PDB entry 7ZN2 | electron microscopy, 4.29 A resolution (low resolution: residue-level contacts below are approximate; hydrogen-bond / salt-bridge calls are withheld) | chains I and H of the 36 polymer chains in the assembly

Chain I (and H):
Protein: Minor tail protein
Source organism: Escherichia phage T5
Notes: chain H of this document is another copy of the same molecule, construct and numbering; everything in this record applies to it too
UniProtKB: Q6QGE3 (TAIL1_BPT5); numbering as in UniProt (aligned over 1-298)
Sequence (298 residues; row label = number of the first residue in the row):
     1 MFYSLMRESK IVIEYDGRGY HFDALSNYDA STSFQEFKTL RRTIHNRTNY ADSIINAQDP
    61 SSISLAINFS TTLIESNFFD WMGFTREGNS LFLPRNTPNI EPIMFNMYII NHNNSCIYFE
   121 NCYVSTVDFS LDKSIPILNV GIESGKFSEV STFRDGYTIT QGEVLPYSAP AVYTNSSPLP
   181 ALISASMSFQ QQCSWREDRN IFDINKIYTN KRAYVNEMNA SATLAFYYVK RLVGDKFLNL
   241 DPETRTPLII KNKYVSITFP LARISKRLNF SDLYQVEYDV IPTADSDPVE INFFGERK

Interface between chain I and chain H:
Residue-residue contacts (72; chain I residue first):
  M1(I) - P180(H)
  M1(I) - V229(H)
  M1(I) - K230(H)
  F2(I) - V229(H)
  F2(I) - K230(H)
  F2(I) - R231(H)
  Y3(I) - V229(H)
  S4(I) - Y228(H)
  S4(I) - L273(H)
  S4(I) - Y274(H)
  L5(I) - D272(H)
  L5(I) - L273(H)
  M6(I) - F270(H)
  M6(I) - S271(H)
  M6(I) - D272(H)
  M6(I) - Y274(H)
  S9(I) - Y274(H)
  Y28(I) - F270(H)
  Y28(I) - Y274(H)
  A30(I) - N269(H)
  A30(I) - F270(H)
  S31(I) - L268(H)
  S31(I) - N269(H)
  T32(I) - L240(H)
  T32(I) - R267(H)
  T32(I) - L268(H)
  S33(I) - R267(H)
  F34(I) - L240(H)
  F34(I) - K266(H)
  E36(I) - R263(H)
  L40(I) - E217(H)
  R42(I) - T97(H)
  R42(I) - V215(H)
  R42(I) - N216(H)
  R42(I) - E217(H)
  N46(I) - N96(H)
  R47(I) - N96(H)
  R47(I) - T97(H)
  R47(I) - P98(H)
  R47(I) - I100(H)
  T48(I) - R95(H)
  T48(I) - N96(H)
  N49(I) - P94(H)
  N49(I) - R95(H)
  N49(I) - N96(H)
  N49(I) - T97(H)
  N49(I) - M218(H)
  Y50(I) - L93(H)
  Y50(I) - P94(H)
  Y50(I) - R95(H)
  Y50(I) - P282(H)
  Y50(I) - T283(H)
  Y50(I) - A284(H)
  Y50(I) - S286(H)
  Y50(I) - D287(H)
  Y50(I) - P288(H)
  Y50(I) - V289(H)
  A51(I) - T283(H)
  A51(I) - A284(H)
  D52(I) - A284(H)
  S53(I) - R263(H)
  I55(I) - P242(H)
  I109(I) - F270(H)
  I109(I) - Y274(H)
  N113(I) - V233(H)
  I117(I) - L268(H)
  I117(I) - F270(H)
  E149(I) - Y228(H)
  E149(I) - K230(H)
  E149(I) - N239(H)
  E149(I) - L240(H)
  S151(I) - V233(H)
Other interface residues (no listed pair), chain I (34 interface residues in all): N111, N114, F119, I207
Other interface residues (no listed pair), chain H (43 interface residues in all): N99, A181, Y227, G234, S265, I281

Overview:
Chain I and chain H form an interface of 34 and 43 residues respectively.
Chain I and chain H are both Minor tail protein (Escherichia phage T5); the structure, Tail tip of siphophage
T5 : full complex after interaction with its bacterial receptor FhuA, was determined by electron microscopy
together with 7QG9, 7ZHJ, 7ZN4, 7ZQB and 7ZQP from the same study.
